Entry 4LO1 (X-ray diffraction, 2.25 A resolution); this record covers chains A and B of the 3 polymer chains in the assembly.

== Chain A (and B) ==
Molecule: Ha-33
From: Clostridium botulinum
Notes: chain B of this document is another copy of the same molecule, construct and numbering; everything in this record applies to it too
UniProtKB: Q45871 (Q45871_CLOBO); residue numbers follow UniProt; this construct covers 2-293
Chain sequence (296 residues; each row starts with the number of its first residue):
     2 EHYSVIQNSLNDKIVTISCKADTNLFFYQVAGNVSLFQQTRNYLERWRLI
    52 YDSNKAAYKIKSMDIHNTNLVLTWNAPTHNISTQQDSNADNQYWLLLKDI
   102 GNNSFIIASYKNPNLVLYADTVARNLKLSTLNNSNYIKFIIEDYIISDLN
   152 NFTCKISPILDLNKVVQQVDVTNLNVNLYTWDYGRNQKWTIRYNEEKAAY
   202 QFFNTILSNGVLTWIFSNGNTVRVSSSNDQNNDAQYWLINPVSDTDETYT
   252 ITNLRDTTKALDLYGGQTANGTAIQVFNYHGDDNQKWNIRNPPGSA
Unresolved in the structure: 2-8, 295-297 (chain B: 2-9, 295-297)
Sequence notes: expression tag (294-297)
Small-molecule neighbours: beta-D-galactopyranose (GAL): Asp263, Leu264, Tyr265, Gly266, Gln276, Phe278, His281, Asn285, Gln286
From the paper describing this entry:
  - binding site for beta-D-galactopyranose: Phe278
  - mutagenesis - D263A/F278A: abolished binding to beta-D-galactopyranose
  - specificity-determining residues: Tyr180, Asn187, Phe278 (proposed by the authors, not directly observed)
  - mutagenesis - D263A, F278A: abolished binding to Lac

== Chain A / chain B interface ==
Pairs across the interface (46):
  Asn9(A) with Gly102(B)
  Ser10(A) with Ile101(B)
  Leu11(A) with Ile101(B), hydrophobic
  Tyr52(A) with Gly102(B), hydrogen bond (side chain-backbone)
  Ala57(A) with Asn103(B)
  Tyr59(A) with Ile101(B), hydrogen bond (side chain-backbone); Gly102(B)
  Leu96(A) with Asn134(B)
  Leu97(A) with Lys99(B); Asp100(B); Ile101(B), hydrogen bond (backbone-backbone)
  Leu98(A) with Leu98(B), hydrophobic; Lys99(B); Asp100(B)
  Lys99(A) with Leu97(B); Leu98(B); Lys99(B), hydrogen bond (backbone-backbone); Ile101(B)
  Asp100(A) with Ala57(B); Leu97(B); Leu98(B)
  Ile101(A) with Ser10(B); Leu11(B), hydrophobic; Tyr59(B), hydrogen bond (backbone-side chain); Leu97(B), hydrogen bond (backbone-backbone); Lys99(B); Phe106(B), hydrophobic
  Gly102(A) with Tyr52(B), hydrogen bond (backbone-side chain); Tyr59(B)
  Asn103(A) with Tyr52(B); Ala57(B)
  Phe106(A) with Ile101(B), hydrophobic
  Tyr111(A) with Asn134(B), hydrogen bond (backbone-side chain)
  Pro114(A) with Leu132(B); Asn133(B); Asn134(B)
  Asn115(A) with Thr131(B); Leu132(B), hydrogen bond (side chain-backbone)
  Thr131(A) with Asn115(B)
  Leu132(A) with Pro114(B); Asn115(B), hydrogen bond (backbone-side chain); Leu132(B), hydrophobic
  Asn133(A) with Pro114(B)
  Asn134(A) with Leu96(B); Tyr111(B), hydrogen bond (side chain-backbone); Pro114(B)
Other interface residues (no listed pair), chain A (23 interface residues in all): Ile107
Other interface residues (no listed pair), chain B (22 interface residues in all): Ile107

== Summary ==
23 residues of chain A face 22 of chain B across their interface; the contacts include 11 hydrogen bonds.
Polar contacts include Tyr52(A)-Gly102(B), Tyr59(A)-Ile101(B) and Tyr111(A)-Asn134(B). Bound to chain A:
beta-D-galactopyranose. The paper reports a binding site for beta-D-galactopyranose at Phe278(A); D263A and
F278A of chain A abolish binding to Lac.
Both chains are Ha-33 (Clostridium botulinum). Entry 4LO1 (HA17-HA33-Gal) was determined by X-ray diffraction,
deposited together with 4LO0, 4LO2, 4LO3, 4LO4, 4LO5, 4LO6 and 4LO7.
